Entry 8YXM (electron microscopy, 2.93 A resolution); this record covers chains B and C of the 3 polymer chains in the assembly.

[Chain B (and C)]
Name: Phosphoprotein
From: Mumps orthorubulavirus
Notes: chain C of this document is another copy of the same molecule, construct and numbering; everything in this record applies to it too
UniProt: C0JJ97 (C0JJ97_9MONO); numbering as in UniProt (aligned over 1-391)
Chain sequence (391 residues; numbered 1 to 391; the number before each row is that of its first residue):
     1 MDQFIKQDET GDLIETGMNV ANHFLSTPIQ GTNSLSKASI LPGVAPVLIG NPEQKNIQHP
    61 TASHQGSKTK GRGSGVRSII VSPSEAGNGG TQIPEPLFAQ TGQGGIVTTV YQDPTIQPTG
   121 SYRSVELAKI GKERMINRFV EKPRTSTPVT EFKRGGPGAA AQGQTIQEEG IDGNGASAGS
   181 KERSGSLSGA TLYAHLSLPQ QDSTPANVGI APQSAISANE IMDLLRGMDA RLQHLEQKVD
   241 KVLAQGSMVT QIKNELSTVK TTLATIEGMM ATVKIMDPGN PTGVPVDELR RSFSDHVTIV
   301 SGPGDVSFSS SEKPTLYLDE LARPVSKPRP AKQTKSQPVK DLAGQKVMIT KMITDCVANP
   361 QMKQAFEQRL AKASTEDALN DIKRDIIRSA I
Not modelled in the structure: 1-247, 287-391 (chain C: 1-247, 305-391)
UniProt features mapped onto this chain:
  - modified residue: Thr10 (Phosphothreonine), Thr16 (Phosphothreonine), Thr91 (Phosphothreonine), Thr150 (Phosphothreonine), Thr165 (Phosphothreonine), Ser188 (Phosphoserine), Thr250 (Phosphothreonine), Ser257 (Phosphoserine), Thr258 (Phosphothreonine), Thr282 (Phosphothreonine), Ser292 (Phosphoserine), Ser294 (Phosphoserine), Thr298 (Phosphothreonine), Ser301 (Phosphoserine), Ser374 (Phosphoserine), Thr375 (Phosphothreonine)
  - natural variant: Asn56 (N56T: In strain: Isolate Jeryl Lynn-CK4)

[Chain B / chain C interface]
Contacting residue pairs (42):
  Met248(B) - Val249(C)
  Met248(B) - Thr250(C)
  Met248(B) - Lys253(C)
  Gln251(B) - Lys253(C)
  Ile252(B) - Lys253(C)
  Glu255(B) - Leu256(C)
  Glu255(B) - Ser257(C)  hydrogen bond (side chain-backbone)
  Glu255(B) - Lys260(C)
  Leu256(B) - Leu256(C)  hydrophobic
  Val259(B) - Lys260(C)
  Val259(B) - Leu263(C)
  Thr262(B) - Leu263(C)
  Thr262(B) - Glu267(C)  hydrogen bond
  Leu263(B) - Leu263(C)
  Thr265(B) - Glu267(C)
  Ile266(B) - Leu263(C)  hydrophobic
  Ile266(B) - Ile266(C)
  Ile266(B) - Glu267(C)
  Ile266(B) - Met270(C)  hydrophobic
  Met269(B) - Met270(C)  hydrophobic
  Met269(B) - Ala271(C)  hydrophobic
  Met270(B) - Met270(C)  hydrophobic
  Ala271(B) - Ser301(C)
  Ala271(B) - Gly302(C)
  Lys274(B) - Ile299(C)
  Ile275(B) - Ile299(C)  hydrophobic
  Ile275(B) - Ser301(C)
  Gly279(B) - Ser292(C)
  Gly279(B) - Phe293(C)  hydrogen bond (backbone-backbone)
  Asn280(B) - Phe293(C)
  Pro281(B) - Phe293(C)
  Pro281(B) - Asp295(C)
  Pro281(B) - His296(C)
  Pro281(B) - Val297(C)  hydrogen bond (backbone-backbone)
  Thr282(B) - Val297(C)
  Thr282(B) - Ile299(C)
  Gly283(B) - Val297(C)  hydrogen bond (backbone-backbone)
  Gly283(B) - Thr298(C)
  Gly283(B) - Ile299(C)  hydrogen bond (backbone-backbone)
  Val284(B) - Thr298(C)
  Pro285(B) - Thr298(C)
  Pro285(B) - Val300(C)  hydrophobic
Also at the interface, not in a pair above, chain B (24 interface residues in all): Val273, Met276
Also at the interface, not in a pair above, chain C (24 interface residues in all): Ile252, Ala264, Ile275

[Overview]
Chain B and chain C each contribute 24 residues to their interface, with 6 hydrogen bonds. Polar pairs include
Glu255(B)-Ser257(C), Thr262(B)-Glu267(C) and Gly279(B)-Phe293(C).
Chain B and chain C are both Phosphoprotein (Mumps orthorubulavirus); the structure, Structure of N-terminal
domain of L protein bound with Phosphoprotein from Mumps Virus, was determined by electron microscopy together
with 8IZL and 8X01 from the same study.
